1CP7 - chain A; structure by X-ray diffraction, 1.58 A resolution.

# Chain A
Protein: Aminopeptidase
From: Streptomyces griseus
Notes: EC 3.4.11.-
UniProtKB: P80561 (APX_STRGR); residue numbers follow UniProt; this construct covers 1-284
Sequence (284 residues; each row starts with the number of its first residue):
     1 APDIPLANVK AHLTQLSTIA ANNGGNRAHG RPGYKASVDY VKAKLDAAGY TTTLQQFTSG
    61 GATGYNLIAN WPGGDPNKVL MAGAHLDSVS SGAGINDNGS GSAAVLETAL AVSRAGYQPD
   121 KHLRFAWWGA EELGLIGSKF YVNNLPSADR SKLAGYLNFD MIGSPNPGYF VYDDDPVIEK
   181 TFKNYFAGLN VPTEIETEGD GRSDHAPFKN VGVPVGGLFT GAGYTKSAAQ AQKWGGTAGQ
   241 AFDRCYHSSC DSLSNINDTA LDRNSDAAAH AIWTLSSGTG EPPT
Disordered / not traced: 199-201, 278-284
Disulfides: Cys245-Cys250

# Summary
Chain A is Aminopeptidase (Streptomyces griseus); the structure, Aminopeptidase from streptomyces griseus, was
determined by X-ray diffraction together with 1QQ9 from the same study.
